PDB entry 8ZZ0 | electron microscopy, 3.43 A resolution | chains E and F of the 7 polymer chains in the assembly

[Chain E (and F)]
Name: Chemotaxis protein PomA
Source organism: Vibrio alginolyticus
Notes: chain F of this document is another copy of the same molecule, construct and numbering; everything in this record applies to it too
UniProtKB: O06873 (POMA_VIBAL); residue numbers follow UniProt; this construct covers 1-253
Sequence (253 residues; numbered 1 to 253; the number before each row is that of its first residue):
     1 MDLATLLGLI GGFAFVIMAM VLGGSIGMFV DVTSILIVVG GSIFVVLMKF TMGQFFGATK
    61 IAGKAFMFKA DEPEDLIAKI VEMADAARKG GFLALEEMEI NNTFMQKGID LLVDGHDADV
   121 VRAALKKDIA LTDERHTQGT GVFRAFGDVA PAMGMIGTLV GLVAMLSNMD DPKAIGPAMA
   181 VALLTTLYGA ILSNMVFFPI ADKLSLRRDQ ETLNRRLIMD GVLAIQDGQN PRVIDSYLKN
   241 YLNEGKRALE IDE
Unresolved in the structure: 1-25, 88-99, 251-253 (chain F: 1-2, 24-30, 88-99, 252-253)
Reported in the primary citation:
  - specificity-determining residues: M165, M179 (by similarity / conservation)

[Interface between chain E and chain F]
Pairs across the interface (28; chain E residue first):
  F66(E) with M48(F), hydrophobic
  M179(E) with L166(F), hydrophobic
  L183(E) with L159(F), hydrophobic; L162(F); V163(F), hydrophobic; L166(F), hydrophobic
  T186(E) with L159(F)
  L187(E) with L159(F), hydrophobic
  A190(E) with I156(F), hydrophobic
  I191(E) with I156(F), hydrophobic
  N194(E) with V45(F); A152(F)
  M195(E) with M153(F), hydrophobic; I156(F), hydrophobic
  P199(E) with M48(F), hydrophobic
  D202(E) with K49(F)
  K203(E) with M48(F)
  L206(E) with M48(F); K49(F)
  N240(E) with K127(F), hydrogen bond
  G245(E) with E134(F); Q138(F)
  K246(E) with K49(F), hydrogen bond (side chain-backbone); F50(F); Q54(F), hydrogen bond (backbone-side chain); Q138(F)
  L249(E) with G53(F)
  E250(E) with R135(F)
Interface residues without a listed pair, chain E (22 interface residues in all): L184, N243, R247, A248
Interface residues without a listed pair, chain F (20 interface residues in all): F44, L131, V160

[In short]
22 residues of chain E face 20 of chain F across their interface; the contacts include 3 hydrogen bonds. Polar
contacts include N240(E)-K127(F), K246(E)-K49(F) and K246(E)-Q54(F). The paper reports specificity
determinants M165(E) and M179(E).
Chain E and chain F are both Chemotaxis protein PomA (Vibrio alginolyticus); the structure, Bacterial
flagellar sodium-driven stator PomA5PomB2(D24N) with 100 mM KCl, was determined by electron microscopy
together with 8ZYV, 8ZYW, 8ZYZ and 9IJM from the same study.
